PDB entry 9KNV | electron microscopy, 3.30 A resolution | chains A and C of the 4 polymer chains in the assembly

[Chain A]
Name: RNA-directed RNA polymerase L
Source organism: Measles virus strain Ichinose-B95a
Notes: EC 2.7.7.48, 3.6.1.-, 2.7.7.88, 2.1.1.375
UniProt: Q9WMB3 (L_MEASC); numbering as in UniProt (aligned over 1-2183)
Amino-acid sequence (2183 residues; numbered 1 to 2183; the number before each row is that of its first residue):
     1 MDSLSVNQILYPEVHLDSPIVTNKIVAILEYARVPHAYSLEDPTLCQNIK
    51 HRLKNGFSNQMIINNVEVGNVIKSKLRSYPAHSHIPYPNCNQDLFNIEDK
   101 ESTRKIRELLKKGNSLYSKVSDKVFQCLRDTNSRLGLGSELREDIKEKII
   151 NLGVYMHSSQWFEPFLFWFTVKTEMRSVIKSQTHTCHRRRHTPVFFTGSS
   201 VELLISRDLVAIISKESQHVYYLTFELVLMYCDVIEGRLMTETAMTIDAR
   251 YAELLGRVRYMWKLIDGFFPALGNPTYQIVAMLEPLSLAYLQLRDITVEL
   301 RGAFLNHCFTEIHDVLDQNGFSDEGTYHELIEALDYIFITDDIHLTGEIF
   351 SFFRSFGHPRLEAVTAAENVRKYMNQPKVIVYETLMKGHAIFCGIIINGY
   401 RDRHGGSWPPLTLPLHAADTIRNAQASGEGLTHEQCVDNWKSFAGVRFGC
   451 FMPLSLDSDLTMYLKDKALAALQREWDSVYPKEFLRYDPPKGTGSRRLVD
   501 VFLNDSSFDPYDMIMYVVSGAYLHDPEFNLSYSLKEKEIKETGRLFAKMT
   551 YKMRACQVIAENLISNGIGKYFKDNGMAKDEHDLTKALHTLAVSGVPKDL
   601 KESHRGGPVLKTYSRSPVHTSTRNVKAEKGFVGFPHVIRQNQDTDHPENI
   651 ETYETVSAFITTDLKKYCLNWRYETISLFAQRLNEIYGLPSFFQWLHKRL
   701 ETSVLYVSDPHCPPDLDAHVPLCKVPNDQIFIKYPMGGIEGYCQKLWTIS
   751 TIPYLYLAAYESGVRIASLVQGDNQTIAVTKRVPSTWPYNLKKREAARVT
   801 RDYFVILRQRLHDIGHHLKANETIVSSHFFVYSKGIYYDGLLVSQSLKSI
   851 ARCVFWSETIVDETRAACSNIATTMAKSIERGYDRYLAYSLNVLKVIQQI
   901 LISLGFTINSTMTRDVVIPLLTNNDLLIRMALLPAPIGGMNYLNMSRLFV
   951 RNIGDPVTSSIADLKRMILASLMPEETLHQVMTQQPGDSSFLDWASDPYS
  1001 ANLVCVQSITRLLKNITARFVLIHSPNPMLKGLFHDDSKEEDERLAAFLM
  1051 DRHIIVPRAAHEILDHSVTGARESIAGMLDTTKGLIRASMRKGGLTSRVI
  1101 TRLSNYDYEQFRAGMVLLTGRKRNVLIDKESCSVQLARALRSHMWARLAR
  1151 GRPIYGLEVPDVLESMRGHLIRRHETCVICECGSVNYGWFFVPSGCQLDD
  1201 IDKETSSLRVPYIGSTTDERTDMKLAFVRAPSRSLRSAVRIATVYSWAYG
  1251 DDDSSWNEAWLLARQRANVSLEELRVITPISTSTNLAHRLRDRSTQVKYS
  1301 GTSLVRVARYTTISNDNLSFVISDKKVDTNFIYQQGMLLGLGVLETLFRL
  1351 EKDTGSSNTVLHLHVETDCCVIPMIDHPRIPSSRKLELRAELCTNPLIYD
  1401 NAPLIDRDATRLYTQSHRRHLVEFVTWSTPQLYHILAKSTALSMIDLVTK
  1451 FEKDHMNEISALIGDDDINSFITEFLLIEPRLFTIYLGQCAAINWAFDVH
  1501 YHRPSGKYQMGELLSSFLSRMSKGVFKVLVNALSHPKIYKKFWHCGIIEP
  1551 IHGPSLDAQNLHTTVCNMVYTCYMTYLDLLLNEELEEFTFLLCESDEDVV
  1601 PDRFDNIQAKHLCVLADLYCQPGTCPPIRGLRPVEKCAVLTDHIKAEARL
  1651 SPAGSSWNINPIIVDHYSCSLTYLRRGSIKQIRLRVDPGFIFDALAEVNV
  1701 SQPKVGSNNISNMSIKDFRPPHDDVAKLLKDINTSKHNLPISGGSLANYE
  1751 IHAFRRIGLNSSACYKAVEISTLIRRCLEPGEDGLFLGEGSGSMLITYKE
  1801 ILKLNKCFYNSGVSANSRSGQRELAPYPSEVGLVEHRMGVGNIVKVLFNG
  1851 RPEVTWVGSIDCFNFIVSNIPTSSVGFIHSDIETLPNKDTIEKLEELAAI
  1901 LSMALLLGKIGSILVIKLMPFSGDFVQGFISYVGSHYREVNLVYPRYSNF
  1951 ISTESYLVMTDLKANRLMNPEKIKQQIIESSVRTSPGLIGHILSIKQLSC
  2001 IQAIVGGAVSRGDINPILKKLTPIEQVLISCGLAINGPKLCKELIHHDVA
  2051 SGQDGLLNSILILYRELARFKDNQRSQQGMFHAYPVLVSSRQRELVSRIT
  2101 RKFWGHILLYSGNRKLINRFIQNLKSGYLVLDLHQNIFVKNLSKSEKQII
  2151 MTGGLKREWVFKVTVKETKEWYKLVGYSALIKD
Disordered / not traced: 1-6, 575-651, 1202-1231, 1286-1301, 1405-2183
Bound ions: Zn2+ site 1 near Cys1132 (its only coordinating residue here); Zn2+ site 2: Cys1180, His1362
Small-molecule neighbours: A1EGA (2-methyl-N-(4-piperidin-1-ylsulfonylphenyl)-5-(trifluoromethyl)pyrazole-3-carboxamide): Arg544, Thr662, Leu664, Tyr667, Cys668, Trp671, Glu740, Gly741, Gln744, Trp747, Thr748, Thr751, Leu755, Gly772, Asp773, Gln775, Ile777, Leu807, Leu811, His816, Leu818

[Chain C]
Name: Phosphoprotein
Source organism: Measles virus strain Ichinose-B95a
UniProt: Q9WMB4 (PHOSP_MEASC); residue numbers follow UniProt; this construct covers 1-507
Amino-acid sequence (507 residues; numbered 1 to 507; the number before each row is that of its first residue):
     1 MAEEQARHVKNGLECIRALKAEPIGSLAVEEAMAAWSEISDNPGQDRATC
    51 KEEEAGSSGLSKPCLSAIGSTEGGAPRIRGQGSGESDDDAETLGIPSRNL
   101 QASSTGLQCYHVYDHSGEAVKGIQDADSIMVQSGLDGDSTLSGGDDESEN
   151 SDVDIGEPDTEGYAITDRGSAPISMGFRASDVETAEGGEIHELLKLQSRG
   201 NNFPKLGKTLNVPPPPNPSRASTSETPIKKGTDARLASFGTEIASLLTGG
   251 ATQCARKSPSEPSGPGAPAGNVPECVSNAALIQEWTPESGTTISPRSQNN
   301 EEGGDYYDDELFSDVQDIKTALAKIHEDNQKIISKLESLLLLKGEVESIK
   351 KQINRQNISISTLEGHLSSIMIAIPGLGKDPNDPTADVELNPDLKPIIGR
   401 DSGRALAEVLKKPVASRQLQGMTNGRTSSRGQLLKEFQLKPIGKKVSSAV
   451 GFVPDTGPASRSVIRSIIKSSRLEEDRKRYLMTLLDDIKGANDLAKFHQM
   501 LMKIIMK
Disordered / not traced: 1-391, 412-432
UniProt features mapped onto this chain:
  - region (Interaction with the L polymerase): Ser361 to Leu377, Pro396 to Leu410
  - modified residue (Phosphoserine): Ser86, Ser151

[Interface between chain A and chain C]
Contacting residue pairs (55):
  Tyr290(A) - Ser466(C)
  Leu293(A) - Ser470(C)
  Val298(A) - Met502(C)
  Val298(A) - Met506(C)  hydrophobic
  Glu299(A) - Gly451(C)
  Glu299(A) - Phe452(C)  hydrogen bond (backbone-backbone)
  Leu300(A) - Gly451(C)
  Arg301(A) - Phe452(C)
  Arg301(A) - Ile505(C)
  Arg301(A) - Met506(C)
  Gly302(A) - Val463(C)
  Ala303(A) - Ala449(C)
  Leu305(A) - Val463(C)
  Leu305(A) - Ser466(C)
  Asn306(A) - Phe452(C)
  Asn306(A) - Ser460(C)  hydrogen bond
  Asn306(A) - Val463(C)
  His307(A) - Ser448(C)
  Phe309(A) - Ser462(C)
  Phe309(A) - Val463(C)  hydrophobic
  Phe309(A) - Ser466(C)
  Thr310(A) - Ala459(C)
  Glu324(A) - Pro458(C)
  Tyr327(A) - Pro458(C)
  Tyr327(A) - Ala459(C)
  Tyr327(A) - Ser462(C)  hydrogen bond
  Glu332(A) - Arg465(C)  salt bridge
  Glu332(A) - Lys469(C)  salt bridge
  Asp335(A) - Ser466(C)  hydrogen bond
  Asp335(A) - Lys469(C)  salt bridge
  Ile339(A) - Lys469(C)
  Pro377(A) - Ala407(C)  hydrophobic
  Pro377(A) - Glu408(C)
  Val379(A) - Glu408(C)
  Val379(A) - Glu436(C)
  Tyr673(A) - Arg400(C)
  Glu674(A) - Arg400(C)  salt bridge
  Glu701(A) - Arg400(C)  salt bridge
  Met736(A) - Arg400(C)
  Arg794(A) - Met506(C)
  Arg801(A) - Lys444(C)
  Arg801(A) - Val450(C)
  Arg801(A) - Gly451(C)
  Phe804(A) - Ile442(C)  hydrophobic
  Phe804(A) - Ala449(C)  hydrophobic
  Arg808(A) - Leu439(C)
  Arg808(A) - Lys440(C)  hydrogen bond (side chain-backbone)
  Arg808(A) - Ile442(C)
  Gln809(A) - Leu439(C)
  His812(A) - Phe437(C)
  His812(A) - Gln438(C)
  His812(A) - Leu439(C)
  Asp813(A) - Glu436(C)
  Ala820(A) - Ala449(C)
  Thr823(A) - Ala449(C)
Other interface residues (no listed pair), chain A (37 interface residues in all): Ile296, Ile331, Val805, Val825
Other interface residues (no listed pair), chain C (29 interface residues in all): Ser447, Ile467

[Overview]
The interface between chain A and chain C involves 37 residues on one side and 29 on the other, with 5
hydrogen bonds and 5 salt bridges. Among the polar pairs are Glu332(A)-Arg465(C), Glu332(A)-Lys469(C) and
Asp335(A)-Lys469(C). Bound to chain A: compound A1EGA.
Here chain A is RNA-directed RNA polymerase L and chain C is Phosphoprotein, both from Measles virus strain
Ichinose-B95a. Entry 9KNV (AS-136A-bound measles virus L-P complex) was determined by electron microscopy
together with 9KNQ, 9KNT and 9KNZ from the same study.
